PDB entry 2FQZ | X-ray diffraction, 2.00 A resolution | chains A and B of the 4 polymer chains in the assembly

# Chain A (and B)
Name: R.Ecl18kI
From: Enterobacter cloacae
Notes: chain B of this document is another copy of the same molecule, construct and numbering; everything in this record applies to it too
UniProt: O87963 (O87963_ENTCL); numbering as in UniProt (aligned over 1-305)
Chain sequence (305 residues; row label = number of the first residue in the row):
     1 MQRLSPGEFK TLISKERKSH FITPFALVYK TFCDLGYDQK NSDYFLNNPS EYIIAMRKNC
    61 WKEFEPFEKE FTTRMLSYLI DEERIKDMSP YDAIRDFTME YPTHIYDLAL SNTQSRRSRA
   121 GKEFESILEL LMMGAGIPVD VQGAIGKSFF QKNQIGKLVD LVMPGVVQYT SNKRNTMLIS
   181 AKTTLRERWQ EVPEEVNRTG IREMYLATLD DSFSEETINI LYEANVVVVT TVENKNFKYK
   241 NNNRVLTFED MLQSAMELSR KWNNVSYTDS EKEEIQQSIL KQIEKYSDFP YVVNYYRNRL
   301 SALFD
Disordered / not traced: 1-3, 146-154, 303-305 (chain B: 1-3, 146-154)
Construct notes: engineered mutation Q277 (Arg in O87963)
Reported in the primary citation:
  - binding site for DNA strand 1: R57, W61
  - catalytic residues: D160 (proposed by the authors, not directly observed)

# Interface between chain A and chain B
Pairs across the interface - 71 pairs, chain A then chain B:
  K69(A) - P102(B)
  K69(A) - T103(B)  hydrogen bond
  T73(A) - R95(B)
  T73(A) - T98(B)  hydrogen bond (side chain-backbone)
  T73(A) - M99(B)
  L76(A) - T98(B)
  S77(A) - R95(B)  hydrogen bond
  I80(A) - Y91(B)  hydrophobic
  I80(A) - I94(B)  hydrophobic
  I85(A) - P90(B)
  I85(A) - Y91(B)
  I85(A) - I94(B)  hydrophobic
  M88(A) - P90(B)
  P90(A) - I85(B)  hydrophobic
  P90(A) - M88(B)
  P90(A) - P90(B)  hydrophobic
  P90(A) - A93(B)  hydrophobic
  Y91(A) - I80(B)  hydrophobic
  Y91(A) - E82(B)
  A93(A) - P90(B)  hydrophobic
  A93(A) - I94(B)
  I94(A) - I80(B)  hydrophobic
  I94(A) - I85(B)  hydrophobic
  I94(A) - A93(B)
  I94(A) - F97(B)  hydrophobic
  R95(A) - T73(B)
  R95(A) - S77(B)
  R95(A) - I80(B)
  F97(A) - I94(B)  hydrophobic
  T98(A) - T73(B)  hydrogen bond (backbone-side chain)
  T98(A) - L76(B)
  T98(A) - F97(B)
  M99(A) - T73(B)
  P102(A) - K69(B)
  T103(A) - K69(B)
  I105(A) - I105(B)  hydrophobic
  Y106(A) - A109(B)
  Y106(A) - N112(B)
  Y106(A) - T113(B)  hydrogen bond
  Y106(A) - R116(B)
  A109(A) - Y106(B)
  A109(A) - A109(B)  hydrophobic
  L110(A) - T113(B)
  L110(A) - R117(B)
  N112(A) - Y106(B)
  T113(A) - Y106(B)  hydrogen bond
  T113(A) - L110(B)
  Q114(A) - R117(B)  hydrogen bond
  R116(A) - Y106(B)  hydrogen bond
  R117(A) - L110(B)
  R117(A) - Q114(B)  hydrogen bond
  R117(A) - R117(B)
  E187(A) - E191(B)
  R188(A) - E191(B)
  W189(A) - E194(B)
  Q190(A) - Q190(B)
  Q190(A) - E191(B)
  Q190(A) - E194(B)
  Q190(A) - E195(B)
  E191(A) - E187(B)
  E191(A) - R188(B)
  E191(A) - Q190(B)
  P193(A) - E194(B)
  E194(A) - W189(B)
  E194(A) - Q190(B)
  E194(A) - P193(B)
  E194(A) - I220(B)
  E195(A) - Q190(B)
  R198(A) - I220(B)
  I220(A) - E194(B)
  I220(A) - R198(B)
Other interface residues (no listed pair), chain A (40 interface residues in all): E82, K86, D87, L158
Other interface residues (no listed pair), chain B (40 interface residues in all): K86, S89, L158

# In short
Chain A and chain B each contribute 40 residues to their interface; the contacts include 9 hydrogen bonds.
Polar pairs include K69(A)-T103(B), T73(A)-T98(B) and S77(A)-R95(B). The paper reports the catalytic residue
D160(A); a binding site for DNA strand 1 at R57(A) and W61(A).
Chain A and chain B are both R.Ecl18kI (Enterobacter cloacae); the structure, Metal-depleted Ecl18kI in
complex with uncleaved DNA, was determined by X-ray diffraction together with 2GB7 from the same study.
